9H2A - chains L and X of the 32 polymer chains in the assembly; structure by electron microscopy, 5.20 A resolution (low resolution: residue-level contacts below are approximate; hydrogen-bond / salt-bridge calls are withheld).

[Chain L]
Name: Protein AC109
Organism: Autographa californica nucleopolyhedrovirus
UniProtKB: P41662 (AC109_NPVAC); numbering as in UniProt (aligned over 1-390)
Sequence (390 residues; row label = number of the first residue in the row):
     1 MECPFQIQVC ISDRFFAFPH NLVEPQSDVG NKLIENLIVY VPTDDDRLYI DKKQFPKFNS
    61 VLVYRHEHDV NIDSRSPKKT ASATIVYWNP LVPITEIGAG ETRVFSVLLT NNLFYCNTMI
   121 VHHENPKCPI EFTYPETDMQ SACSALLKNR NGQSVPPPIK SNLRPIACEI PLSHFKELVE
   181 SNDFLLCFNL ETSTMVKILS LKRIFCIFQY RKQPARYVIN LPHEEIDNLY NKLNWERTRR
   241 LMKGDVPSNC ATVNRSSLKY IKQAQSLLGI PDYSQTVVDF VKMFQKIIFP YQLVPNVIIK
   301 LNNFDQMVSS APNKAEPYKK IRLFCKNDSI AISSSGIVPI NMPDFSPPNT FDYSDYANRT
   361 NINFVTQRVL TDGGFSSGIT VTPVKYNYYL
Disordered / not traced: 136-161, 309-319
Disulfide bonds: C128-C250

[Chain X]
Name: Protein AC142
Organism: Autographa californica nucleopolyhedrovirus
UniProtKB: P41700 (AC142_NPVAC); residue numbers follow UniProt; this construct covers 1-477
Sequence (477 residues; row label = number of the first residue in the row):
     1 MSGGGNLLTL ERDHFKYLFL TSYFDLKDNE HVPSEPMAFI RNYLNCTFDL LDDAVLMNYF
    61 NYLQSMQLKH LVGSTSTNIF KFVKPQFRFV CDRTTVDILE FDTRMYIKPG TPVYATNLFT
   121 SNPRKMMAFL YAEFGKVFKN KIFVNINNYG CVLAGSAGFL FDDAYVDWNG VRMCAAPRLD
   181 NNMHPFRLYL LGEDMAKHFV DNNILPPHPS NAKTRKINNS MFMLKNFYKG LPLFKSKYTV
   241 VNSTKIVTRK PNDIFNEIDK ELNGNCPFIK FIQRDYIFDA QFPPDLLDLL NEYMTKSSIM
   301 KIITKFVIEE NPAMSGEMSR EIILDRYSVD NYRKLYIKME ITNQFPVMYD HESSYIFVSK
   361 DFLQLKGTMN AFYAPKQRIL SILAVNRLFG ATETIDFHPN LLVYRQSSPP VRLTGDVYVV
   421 DKNEKVFLVK HVFSNTVPAY LLIRGDYESS SDLKSLRDLN PWVQNTLLKL LIPDSVQ
Disordered / not traced: 1-6, 210-217, 476-477

[How chain L and chain X interact]
Pairs across the interface (49):
  M1(L) - P267(X)
  M1(L) - F268(X)
  M1(L) - T304(X)
  M1(L) - I308(X)
  M1(L) - N435(X)
  M1(L) - T436(X)
  E2(L) - F268(X)
  E2(L) - I302(X)
  H68(L) - V432(X)
  H68(L) - P438(X)
  V70(L) - A384(X)
  V70(L) - V385(X)
  V70(L) - K430(X)
  V70(L) - P438(X)
  V70(L) - Y440(X)
  N71(L) - V385(X)
  N71(L) - N460(X)
  I72(L) - V385(X)
  D73(L) - S353(X)
  D73(L) - S354(X)
  D73(L) - V385(X)
  D73(L) - N386(X)
  R75(L) - I302(X)
  R75(L) - E352(X)
  R75(L) - S354(X)
  S76(L) - D350(X)
  S76(L) - H351(X)
  S76(L) - E352(X)
  P77(L) - H351(X)
  K78(L) - H351(X)
  K79(L) - H351(X)
  P93(L) - T436(X)
  N111(L) - I308(X)
  N111(L) - E309(X)
  N111(L) - E310(X)
  N112(L) - T436(X)
  F114(L) - S315(X)
  F114(L) - M318(X)
  Y115(L) - P267(X)
  K232(L) - E310(X)
  W235(L) - E310(X)
  W235(L) - N311(X)
  W235(L) - P312(X)
  T238(L) - P312(X)
  R239(L) - E310(X)
  R239(L) - P312(X)
  M242(L) - P312(X)
  M242(L) - A313(X)
  M242(L) - S315(X)
Interface residues without a listed pair, chain L (24 interface residues in all): L91, K243
Interface residues without a listed pair, chain X (28 interface residues in all): V437

[Summary]
24 residues of chain L face 28 of chain X across their interface.
Chain L is Protein AC109 and chain X is Protein AC142, both from Autographa californica nucleopolyhedrovirus;
the structure, AcMNPV complete basal cap, was determined by electron microscopy together with 9H2B, 9H2C,
9H2H, 9H2J and 9H2K from the same study.
